PDB entry 9JIK | electron microscopy, 2.91 A resolution | chains A and H of the 6 polymer chains in the assembly

== Chain A ==
Molecule: Pro-secreted protein ORF2
Organism: Rocahepevirus ratti
Notes: fragment: E2s domain
UniProtKB: A0A3G1TVH2 (A0A3G1TVH2_HEV); residues 383-597 here = UniProt positions 383-597
Chain sequence (215 residues; numbered 383 to 597; the number before each row is that of its first residue):
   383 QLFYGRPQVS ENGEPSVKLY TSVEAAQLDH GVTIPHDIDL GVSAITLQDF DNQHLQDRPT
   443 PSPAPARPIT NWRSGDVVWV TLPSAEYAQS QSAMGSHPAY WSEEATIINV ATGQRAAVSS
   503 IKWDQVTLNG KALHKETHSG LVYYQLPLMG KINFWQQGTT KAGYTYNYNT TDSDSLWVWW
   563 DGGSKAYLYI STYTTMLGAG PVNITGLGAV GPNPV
Disordered / not traced: 383-446

== Chain H ==
Molecule: C127 Fab heavy chain
Organism: Homo sapiens
Notes: antibody fragment or engineered binder
Chain sequence (124 residues; each row starts with the number of its first residue):
     1 QVQLVQSGTE LKKPGASVTV SCQASGYTFT RYGVSWMRQA PGQGLEWMGW ISVHNGHTTY
    61 SQSVQGRVTV TTDTSTNTAY MTLRGLRTDD TAVYYCARYR GSTVVPAAIV FDFWGQGTLV
   121 TVSS
Cystine bridges: Cys22-Cys96

== Chain A / chain H interface ==
Pairs across the interface (18):
  Glu468(A) with Tyr32(H), hydrogen bond; Arg100(H), salt bridge
  Tyr469(A) with Gly101(H); Ser102(H)
  Gln471(A) with Gly101(H), hydrogen bond (side chain-backbone); Ser102(H)
  Tyr575(A) with Val104(H), hydrophobic
  Thr576(A) with Ser102(H), hydrogen bond; Val104(H); Pro106(H), hydrogen bond (side chain-backbone)
  Thr577(A) with Ser102(H); Pro106(H), hydrogen bond (side chain-backbone); Ala107(H); Ala108(H), hydrogen bond (side chain-backbone)
  Met578(A) with Pro106(H), hydrophobic
  Ala581(A) with Ala108(H); Val110(H), hydrophobic
  Gly582(A) with Arg100(H), hydrogen bond (backbone-side chain)
Interface residues without a listed pair, chain A (13 interface residues in all): Trp483, Tyr546, Gly580, Pro583
Interface residues without a listed pair, chain H (10 interface residues in all): Arg31

== Overview ==
13 residues of chain A and 10 residues of chain H are in contact; the contacts include 7 hydrogen bonds and 1
salt bridge. Among the polar pairs are Glu468(A)-Arg100(H), Glu468(A)-Tyr32(H) and Gln471(A)-Gly101(H).
Here chain A is Pro-secreted protein ORF2 (Rocahepevirus ratti) and chain H is C127 Fab heavy chain (Homo
sapiens). Entry 9JIK (Rat hepatitis E virus capsid protein E2s domain in complex with Fab C127) was determined
by electron microscopy together with 9JIE, 9JIF, 9JIG, 9JII, 9JIJ, 9JIL and 3 further entries from the same
study.
